Entry 1G0A (X-ray diffraction, 2.04 A resolution); this record covers chains A and D of the 4 polymer chains in the assembly.

== Chain A ==
Molecule: Hemoglobin alpha chain
From: Bos taurus
Reference sequence: P01966 (HBA_BOVIN); numbering as in UniProt (aligned over 1-141)
Amino-acid sequence (141 residues; each row starts with the number of its first residue):
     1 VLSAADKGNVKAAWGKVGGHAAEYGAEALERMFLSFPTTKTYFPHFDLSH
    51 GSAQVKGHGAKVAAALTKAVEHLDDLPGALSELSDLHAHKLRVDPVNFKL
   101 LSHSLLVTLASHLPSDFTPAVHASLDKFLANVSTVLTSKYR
Bound ions: heme Fe: H87 (together with carbon monoxide)
Residues lining bound ligands: carbon monoxide / heme: L29, M32, T39, Y42, F43, H45, F46, H58, K61, V62, A65, L66, L83, L86, H87, L91, V93, N97, F98, L101, V132, L136

== Chain D ==
Molecule: Hemoglobin beta chain
From: Bos taurus
Reference sequence: P02070 (HBB_BOVIN); residues 2-146 here correspond to UniProt positions 1-145 (UniProt number = residue number - 1)
Amino-acid sequence (145 residues; row label = number of the first residue in the row):
     2 MLTAEEKAAVTAFWGKVKVDEVGGEALGRLLVVYPWTQRFFESFGDLSTA
    52 DAVMNNPKVKAHGKKVLDSFSNGMKHLDDLKGTFAALSELHCDKLHVDPE
   102 NFKLLGNVLVVVLARNFGKEFTPVLQADFQKVVAGVANALAHRYH
Bound ions: heme Fe: H92 (together with carbon monoxide)
Residues lining bound ligands: carbon monoxide / heme: L28, L31, T38, F41, F42, F45, H63, K66, V67, S70, F71, F85, L88, L91, H92, L96, V98, N102, F103, L106, V137, L141
Swiss-Prot annotation at these positions:
  - binding site (heme b): H63, H92
  - modified residue: T12 (Phosphothreonine), S44 (Phosphoserine), K59 (N6-acetyllysine), K82 (N6-acetyllysine), C93 (S-nitrosocysteine)

== How chain A and chain D interact ==
Contacting residue pairs - 14 pairs, chain A then chain D:
  T38(A) with H97(D)
  T41(A) with R40(D), hydrogen bond (backbone-side chain)
  Y42(A) with R40(D)
  L91(A) with R40(D)
  R92(A) with P36(D); W37(D); Q39(D), hydrogen bond; R40(D)
  V93(A) with W37(D)
  D94(A) with W37(D), hydrogen bond; N102(D), hydrogen bond
  P95(A) with W37(D)
  V96(A) with D99(D)
  K139(A) with P36(D)

== Summary ==
10 residues of chain A and 7 residues of chain D are in contact, with 4 hydrogen bonds. Polar pairs include
T41(A)-R40(D), R92(A)-Q39(D) and D94(A)-W37(D). Chain A binds carbon monoxide / heme. Bound to chain D: carbon
monoxide / heme.
Chain A is Hemoglobin alpha chain and chain D is Hemoglobin beta chain, both from Bos taurus; the structure,
Carbonmonoxy liganded bovine hemoglobin ph 8.5, was determined by X-ray diffraction, deposited together with
1G08, 1G09 and 1G0B.
